7B25 - chains C and E of the 8 polymer chains in the assembly; structure by X-ray diffraction, 2.34 A resolution.

== Chain C ==
Molecule: DtxR family iron (Metal) dependent repressor
Organism: Saccharopolyspora erythraea (strain ATCC 11635 / DSM 40517 / JCM 4748 / NBRC 13426 / NCIMB 8594 / NRRL 2338)
UniProt: A0A2A9J1W2 (A0A2A9J1W2_SACEN); residues 1-231 here = UniProt positions 1-231
Sequence (233 residues; numbered -1 to 231; the number before each row is that of its first residue; numbers below 1 keep their minus sign (Gly-1 is residue -1)):
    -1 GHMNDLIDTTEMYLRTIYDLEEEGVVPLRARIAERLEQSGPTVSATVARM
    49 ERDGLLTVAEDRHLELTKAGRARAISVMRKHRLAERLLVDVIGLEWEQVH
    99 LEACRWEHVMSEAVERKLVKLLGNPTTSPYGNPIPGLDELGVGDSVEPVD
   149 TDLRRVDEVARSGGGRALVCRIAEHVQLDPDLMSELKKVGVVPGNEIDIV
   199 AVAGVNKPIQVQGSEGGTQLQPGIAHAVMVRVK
Unresolved in the structure: -1 to 2, 141-142
Construct notes: expression tag (-1 to 0); engineered mutation Ala43 (Gln in A0A2A9J1W2)
Bound ions: Co2+ site 1: Met10, Cys102, Glu105, His106; Co2+ site 2: His79, Glu83, His98, Glu172, Gln175

== Chain E ==
Molecule: consensus DNA-binding sequence
Sequence (29 nucleotides; numbered 1 to 29; the number before each row is that of its first residue):
     1 CGTACTTAGGTTAGCCTAACCTAAGTACG

== Chain C / chain E interface ==
Residue-residue contacts (12; chain C residue first):
  Leu26(C) with DG9(E), phosphate contact; DG10(E), phosphate contact
  Arg27(C) with DG10(E), hydrogen bond to the phosphate; DT11(E), salt bridge to the phosphate
  Ala28(C) with DG9(E), phosphate contact; DG10(E), hydrogen bond to the phosphate
  Arg29(C) with DG9(E), salt bridge to the phosphate
  Pro39(C) with DT11(E), base contact; DT12(E), base contact
  Ser42(C) with DT11(E), hydrogen bond to the phosphate
  Arg60(C) with DG9(E), phosphate contact; DG10(E), phosphate contact
Also at the interface, not in a pair above, chain C (8 interface residues in all): Gly38
Also at the interface, not in a pair above, chain E (5 interface residues in all): DA13

== In short ==
8 residues of chain C and 5 residues of chain E are in contact; the contacts include 3 hydrogen bonds and 2
salt bridges. Polar pairs include Arg27(C)-DG10(E), Ala28(C)-DG10(E) and Ser42(C)-DT11(E). Met10(C),
Cys102(C), Glu105(C) and His106(C) form the Co2+ site 1.
Here chain C is DtxR family iron (Metal) dependent repressor (Saccharopolyspora erythraea (strain ATCC 11635 /
DSM 40517 / JCM 4748 / NBRC 13426 / NCIMB 8594 / NRRL 2338)) and chain E is consensus DNA-binding sequence.
Entry 7B25 (DtxR-like iron-dependent regulator IdeR (Q43A variant) complexed with cobalt and its consensus
DNA-binding sequence) was determined by X-ray diffraction (same publication as 7B1V, 7B1Y, 7B20, 7B23 and
7B24).
